Entry 1EQZ (X-ray diffraction, 2.50 A resolution); this record covers chains I and H of the 10 polymer chains in the assembly.

[Chain I]
Molecule: 146 nucleotides long DNA
Sequence (146 nucleotides; each row starts with the number of its first residue):
     1 ATCAATATCC ACCTGCAGAT TCTACCAAAA GTGTATTTGG AAACTGCTCC ATCAAAAGGC
    61 ATGTTCAGCG GAATTCCGCT GAACATGCCT TTTGATGGAG CAGTTTCCAA ATACACTTTT
   121 GGTAGAATCT GCAGGTGGAT ATTGAT
Metal / ion sites: Mn2+ site 1 near DA1 (its only coordinating residue here); Mn2+ site 2 near DG18 (its only coordinating residue here); Mn2+ site 3: DG39, DG40; Mn2+ site 4 near DG70 (its only coordinating residue here); K+: DG97, DG98; Mn2+ site 5 near DG100 (its only coordinating residue here); Mn2+ site 6 near DG121 (its only coordinating residue here); Mn2+ site 7 near DG134 (its only coordinating residue here)

[Chain H]
Name: Protein (histone H4)
Organism: Gallus gallus
UniProtKB: P62801 (H4_CHICK); residues 0-102 here correspond to UniProt positions 1-103 (UniProt number = residue number + 1)
Amino-acid sequence (103 residues; each row starts with the number of its first residue; numbering starts at 0):
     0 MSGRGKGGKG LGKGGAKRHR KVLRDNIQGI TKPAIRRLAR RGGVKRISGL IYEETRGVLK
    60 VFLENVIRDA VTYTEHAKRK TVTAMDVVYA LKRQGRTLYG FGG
Not modelled in the structure: 0-7
UniProt features mapped onto this chain:
  - DNA-binding region: Lys16 to Lys20
  - modified residue: Ser1 (N-acetylserine), Arg3 (Asymmetric dimethylarginine), Lys5 (N6-(2-hydroxyisobutyryl)lysine), Lys8 (N6-(2-hydroxyisobutyryl)lysine), Lys12 (N6-(2-hydroxyisobutyryl)lysine), Lys16 (N6-(2-hydroxyisobutyryl)lysine), Lys20 (N6,N6,N6-trimethyllysine), Lys31 (N6-(2-hydroxyisobutyryl)lysine), Lys44 (N6-(2-hydroxyisobutyryl)lysine), Ser47 (Phosphoserine), Tyr51 (Phosphotyrosine), Lys59 (N6-(2-hydroxyisobutyryl)lysine), Lys77 (N6-(2-hydroxyisobutyryl)lysine), Lys79 (N6-(2-hydroxyisobutyryl)lysine), Tyr88 (Phosphotyrosine), Lys91 (N6-(2-hydroxyisobutyryl)lysine)
  - cross-link (Glycyl lysine isopeptide (Lys-Gly)): Lys31 (interchain with G-Cter in UFM1), Lys91 (interchain with G-Cter in ubiquitin)

[Interface between chain I and chain H]
Contacting residue pairs - 13 pairs, chain I then chain H:
  DT80(I) with Arg45(H), hydrogen bond to the sugar; Ile46(H), sugar contact; Ser47(H), phosphate contact; Gly48(H), hydrogen bond to the phosphate
  DG81(I) with Arg45(H), phosphate contact; Ile46(H), hydrogen bond to the phosphate
  DA99(I) with Leu10(H), phosphate contact; Lys16(H), salt bridge to the phosphate
  DG100(I) with Leu10(H), phosphate contact; Lys79(H), salt bridge to the phosphate
  DC101(I) with Arg78(H), phosphate contact; Lys79(H), hydrogen bond to the phosphate; Thr80(H), hydrogen bond to the phosphate
Other interface residues (no listed pair), chain I (7 interface residues in all): DC79, DA102
Other interface residues (no listed pair), chain H (11 interface residues in all): Tyr51, Lys77

[Summary]
The interface between chain I and chain H involves 7 residues on one side and 11 on the other; the contacts
include 5 hydrogen bonds and 2 salt bridges. Polar pairs include DT80(I)-Arg45(H), DT80(I)-Gly48(H) and
DG81(I)-Ile46(H). UniProt lists a DNA-binding region on chain H.
Here chain I is 146 nucleotides long DNA and chain H is Protein (histone H4) (Gallus gallus). Entry 1EQZ
(X-ray structure of the nucleosome core particle at 2.5 A resolution) was determined by X-ray diffraction.
